Entry 6TA3 (electron microscopy, 3.80 A resolution); this record covers chains B and A of the 3 polymer chains in the assembly.

Chain B:
Name: Tubulin beta chain
From: Sus scrofa
Reference sequence: P02554 (TBB_PIG); residues 1-429 here = UniProt positions 1-429
Sequence (429 residues; row label = number of the first residue in the row):
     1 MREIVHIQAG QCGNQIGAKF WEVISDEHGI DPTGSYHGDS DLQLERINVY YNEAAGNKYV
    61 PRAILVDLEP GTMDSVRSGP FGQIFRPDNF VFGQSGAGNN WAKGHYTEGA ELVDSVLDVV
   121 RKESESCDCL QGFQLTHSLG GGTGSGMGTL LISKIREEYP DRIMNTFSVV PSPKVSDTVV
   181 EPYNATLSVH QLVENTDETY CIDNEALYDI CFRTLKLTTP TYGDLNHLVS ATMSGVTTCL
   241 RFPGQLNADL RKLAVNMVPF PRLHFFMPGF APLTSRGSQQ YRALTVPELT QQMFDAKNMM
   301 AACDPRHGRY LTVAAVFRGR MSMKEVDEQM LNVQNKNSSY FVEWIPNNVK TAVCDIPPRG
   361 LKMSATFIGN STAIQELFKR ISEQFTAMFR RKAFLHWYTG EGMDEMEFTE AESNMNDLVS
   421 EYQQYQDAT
Residues lining bound ligands: phosphomethylphosphonic acid guanylate ester (G2P): Gly10, Gln11, Cys12, Gly13, Gln15, Ile16, Leu68, Ala97, Gly98, Asn99, Asn100, Ser138, Gly140, Gly141, Gly142, Thr143, Gly144, Val169, Glu181, Asn204, Leu207, Tyr222, Leu225, Asn226
Curated features (UniProtKB/Swiss-Prot):
  - motif: Met1 to Ile4 (MREI motif)
  - binding site (GTP): Gln11, Glu69, Ser138, Gly142, Thr143, Gly144, Asn204, Asn226
  - binding site (Mg(2+)): Glu69
  - modified residue: Ser40 (Phosphoserine), Lys58 (N6-acetyllysine), Ser172 (Phosphoserine), Thr285 (Phosphothreonine), Thr290 (Phosphothreonine), Arg318 (Omega-N-methylarginine)
  - cross-link (Glycyl lysine isopeptide (Lys-Gly)): Lys58 (interchain with G-Cter in ubiquitin), Lys324 (interchain with G-Cter in ubiquitin)
  - natural variant: His37 (H37V: In 2nd form), Asn48 (N48S: In 2nd form), Ala55 to Asn57 (sequence variant, change not given here; In 2nd form), Ser275 (S275A: In 2nd form)

Chain A:
Name: Tubulin alpha-1B chain
From: Sus scrofa
Reference sequence: Q2XVP4 (TBA1B_PIG); residue numbers follow UniProt; this construct covers 1-438
Sequence (438 residues; each row starts with the number of its first residue):
     1 MRECISIHVG QAGVQIGNAC WELYCLEHGI QPDGQMPSDK TIGGGDDSFN TFFSETGAGK
    61 HVPRAVFVDL EPTVIDEVRT GTYRQLFHPE QLITGKEDAA NNYARGHYTI GKEIIDLVLD
   121 RIRKLADQCT GLQGFLVFHS FGGGTGSGFT SLLMERLSVD YGKKSKLEFS IYPAPQVSTA
   181 VVEPYNSILT THTTLEHSDC AFMVDNEAIY DICRRNLDIE RPTYTNLNRL ISQIVSSITA
   241 SLRFDGALNV DLTEFQTNLV PYPRIHFPLA TYAPVISAEK AYHEQLSVAE ITNACFEPAN
   301 QMVKCDPRHG KYMACCLLYR GDVVPKDVNA AIATIKTKRS IQFVDWCPTG FKVGINYQPP
   361 TVVPGGDLAK VQRAVCMLSN TTAIAEAWAR LDHKFDLMYA KRAFVHWYVG EGMEEGEFSE
   421 AREDMAALEK DYEEVGVD
Ion coordination: Mg2+: Glu71 (together with phosphomethylphosphonic acid guanylate ester)
Residues lining bound ligands: phosphomethylphosphonic acid guanylate ester (G2P): Gly10, Gln11, Ala12, Gln15, Asp69, Glu71, Asp98, Ala99, Ala100, Asn101, Ser140, Gly142, Gly143, Gly144, Thr145, Gly146, Ile171, Thr179, Glu183, Asn206, Tyr224, Asn228
Curated features (UniProtKB/Swiss-Prot):
  - motif: Met1 to Cys4 (MREC motif)
  - active site: Glu254
  - binding site (GTP): Gly10, Gln11, Ala12, Gln15, Glu71, Ala99, Ser140, Gly143, Gly144, Thr145, Gly146, Thr179, Glu183, Asn206, Tyr224, Asn228, Leu252
  - binding site (Mg(2+)): Glu71
  - modified residue: Lys40 (N6,N6,N6-trimethyllysine), Ser48 (Phosphoserine), Ser232 (Phosphoserine), Tyr282 (3'-nitrotyrosine), Arg339 (Omega-N-methylarginine)
  - cross-link (Glycyl lysine isopeptide (Lys-Gly)): Lys326 (interchain with G-Cter in ubiquitin), Lys370 (interchain with G-Cter in ubiquitin)
Reported in the primary citation:
  - binding site for the ligand MZK: Arg402 (from molecular simulation)

How chain B and chain A interact:
Contacting residue pairs (51; chain B residue first):
  Arg2(B) - Glu97(A)
  Gln245(B) - Gln11(A)
  Arg251(B) - Asp98(A)  hydrogen bond (side chain-backbone)
  Arg251(B) - Ala99(A)  hydrogen bond (side chain-backbone)
  Arg251(B) - Ala100(A)  hydrogen bond (side chain-backbone)
  Arg251(B) - Asn101(A)
  Arg251(B) - Asn102(A)
  Arg251(B) - Arg105(A)
  Lys252(B) - Ala99(A)  hydrogen bond (side chain-backbone)
  Lys252(B) - Ala100(A)  hydrogen bond (side chain-backbone)
  Lys252(B) - Asn101(A)  hydrogen bond (side chain-backbone)
  Lys252(B) - Asn102(A)
  Lys252(B) - Arg105(A)
  Lys252(B) - Trp407(A)
  Val255(B) - Trp407(A)  hydrophobic
  Asn256(B) - Ala180(A)
  Asn256(B) - Val181(A)
  Asn256(B) - Val182(A)
  Asn256(B) - Phe404(A)
  Val258(B) - Phe404(A)
  Pro259(B) - Ala403(A)
  Pro259(B) - Phe404(A)  hydrogen bond (backbone-backbone)
  Pro259(B) - His406(A)
  Phe260(B) - Ala403(A)
  Phe260(B) - Phe404(A)
  Phe260(B) - Val405(A)
  Phe260(B) - His406(A)  hydrogen bond (backbone-side chain)
  Phe260(B) - Trp407(A)
  Pro261(B) - His406(A)
  Arg262(B) - His406(A)
  Ser322(B) - Glu220(A)  hydrogen bond
  Ser322(B) - Arg221(A)
  Met323(B) - Tyr210(A)  hydrophobic
  Met323(B) - Arg221(A)
  Met323(B) - Pro222(A)
  Lys324(B) - Glu220(A)  salt bridge
  Lys324(B) - Arg221(A)  hydrogen bond (side chain-backbone)
  Lys324(B) - Pro222(A)  hydrogen bond (side chain-backbone)
  Asp327(B) - Arg221(A)  salt bridge
  Trp344(B) - Leu397(A)
  Ile345(B) - Val181(A)  hydrophobic
  Pro346(B) - Met398(A)
  Asn347(B) - Val177(A)
  Asn347(B) - Ser178(A)  hydrogen bond (side chain-backbone)
  Asn347(B) - Thr179(A)  hydrogen bond (side chain-backbone)
  Asn347(B) - Ala180(A)  hydrogen bond (side chain-backbone)
  Val349(B) - Thr179(A)
  Lys350(B) - Ser178(A)  hydrogen bond (side chain-backbone)
  Lys350(B) - Thr179(A)  hydrogen bond (side chain-backbone)
  Lys350(B) - Ala180(A)
  Lys350(B) - Glu183(A)  salt bridge
Interface residues without a listed pair, chain B (28 interface residues in all): Pro243, Leu246, Asn247, Asp249, Met330, Glu343, Thr351
Interface residues without a listed pair, chain A (33 interface residues in all): Thr73, Gly106, Gln176, Lys394, Lys401, Arg402, Tyr408

In short:
28 residues of chain B and 33 residues of chain A are in contact, with 16 hydrogen bonds and 3 salt bridges.
Polar pairs include Lys324(B)-Glu220(A), Asp327(B)-Arg221(A) and Lys350(B)-Glu183(A). Ligands of chain B:
phosphomethylphosphonic acid guanylate ester. Bound to chain A: phosphomethylphosphonic acid guanylate ester.
The paper reports a binding site for the ligand MZK at Arg402(A).
Here chain B is Tubulin beta chain and chain A is Tubulin alpha-1B chain, both from Sus scrofa. Entry 6TA3
(Human kinesin-5 motor domain in the GSK-1 state bound to microtubules (Conformation 1)) was determined by
electron microscopy (same publication as 6TA4 and 6TIW).
